PDB entry 4FFW | X-ray diffraction, 2.90 A resolution | chains A and H of the 6 polymer chains in the assembly

[Chain A]
Molecule: Dipeptidyl peptidase 4
From: Rattus norvegicus
Notes: EC 3.4.14.5
Reference sequence: P14740 (DPP4_RAT); numbering as in UniProt (aligned over 38-767)
Chain sequence (730 residues; each row starts with the number of its first residue):
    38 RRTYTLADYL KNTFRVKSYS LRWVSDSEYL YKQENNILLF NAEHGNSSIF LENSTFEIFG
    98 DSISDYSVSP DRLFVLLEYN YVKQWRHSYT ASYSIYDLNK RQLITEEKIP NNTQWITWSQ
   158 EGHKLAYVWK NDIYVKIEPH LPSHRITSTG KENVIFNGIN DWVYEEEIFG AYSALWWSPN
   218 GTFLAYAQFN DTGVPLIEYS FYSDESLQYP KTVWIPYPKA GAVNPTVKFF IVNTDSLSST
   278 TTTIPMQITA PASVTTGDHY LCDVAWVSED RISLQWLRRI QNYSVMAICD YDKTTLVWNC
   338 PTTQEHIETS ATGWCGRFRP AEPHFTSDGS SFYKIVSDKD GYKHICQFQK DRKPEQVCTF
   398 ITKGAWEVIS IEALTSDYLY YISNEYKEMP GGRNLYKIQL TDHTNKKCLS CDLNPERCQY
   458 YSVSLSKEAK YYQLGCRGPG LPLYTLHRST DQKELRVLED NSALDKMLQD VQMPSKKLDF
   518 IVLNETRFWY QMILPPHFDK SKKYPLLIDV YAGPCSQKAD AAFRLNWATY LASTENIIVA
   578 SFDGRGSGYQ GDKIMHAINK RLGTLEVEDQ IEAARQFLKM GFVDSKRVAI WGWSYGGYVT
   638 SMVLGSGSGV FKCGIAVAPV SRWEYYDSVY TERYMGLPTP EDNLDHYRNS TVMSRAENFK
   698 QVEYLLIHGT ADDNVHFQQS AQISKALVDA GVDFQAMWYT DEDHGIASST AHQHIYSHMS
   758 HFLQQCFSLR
Unresolved in the structure: 38, 766-767
Disulfide bonds: Cys-326/Cys-337, Cys-383/Cys-395, Cys-445/Cys-448, Cys-455/Cys-473, Cys-650/Cys-763
Residues lining bound ligands: Sitagliptin (715; (2R)-4-oxo-4-[3-(trifluoromethyl)-5,6-dihydro[1,2,4]triazolo[4,3-a]pyrazin-7(8h)-yl]-1-(2,4,5-trifluorophenyl)butan-2-a mine): Arg-123, Glu-203, Glu-204, Ile-205, Phe-206, Gly-207, Phe-355, Arg-356, Tyr-548, Ser-631, Tyr-632, Val-657, Trp-660, Tyr-663, Tyr-667, Asn-711, Val-712, His-741
UniProt features mapped onto this chain:
  - active site (Charge relay system): Ser-631, Asp-709, His-741
  - glycosylation (N-linked (GlcNAc...) asparagine): Asn-83, Asn-90, Asn-148, Asn-217, Asn-227, Asn-319, Asn-521, Asn-686
  - mutagenesis: Gly-629 (G629A: Reduced activity; G629R: Reduced activity), Trp-630 (W630E: No effect on activity), Ser-631 (S631A: Reduced activity), Tyr-632 (Y632F: No effect on activity; Y632G: Reduced activity; Y632L: Reduced activity), Gly-633 (G633A: Reduced activity; G633S: Reduced activity)

[Chain H]
Molecule: Fab heavy chain
From: Mus musculus
Notes: antibody fragment or engineered binder
Chain sequence (217 residues; row label = number of the first residue in the row):
     1 EFQLQQSGPE LVKPGASVKI SCKASGYSFT DYNINWMKQS NGKSLEWIGV VIPKYGTTNY
    61 NQKFQGKATL TVDQSSSTAY IQLNSLTSED SAVYYCTRFR DVFFDVWGTG TTVTVSSAKT
   121 TAPSVYPLAP VCGGTTGSSV TLGCLVKGYF PEPVTLTWNS GSLSSGVHTF PALLQSGLYT
   181 LSSSVTVTSN TWPSQTITCN VAHPASSTKV DKKIVPR
Unresolved in the structure: 131-139
Disulfide bonds: Cys-22/Cys-96, Cys-144/Cys-199

[Chain A / chain H interface]
Contacting residue pairs - 23 pairs, chain A then chain H:
  Asn-72(A) / Asp-101(H)
  Glu-89(A) / Lys-54(H)  salt bridge
  Glu-89(A) / Tyr-55(H)  hydrogen bond
  Asn-90(A) / Asp-101(H)
  Ser-91(A) / Asn-33(H)  hydrogen bond (backbone-side chain)
  Ser-91(A) / Ile-52(H)
  Glu-94(A) / Asn-33(H)  hydrogen bond
  Glu-94(A) / Asn-35(H)
  Glu-94(A) / Phe-99(H)
  Glu-94(A) / Asp-101(H)
  Ile-95(A) / Asn-33(H)
  Ile-95(A) / Val-50(H)  hydrophobic
  Ile-95(A) / Ile-52(H)  hydrophobic
  Ile-95(A) / Asn-59(H)  hydrogen bond (backbone-side chain)
  Phe-96(A) / Asn-59(H)
  Tyr-133(A) / Thr-57(H)
  Arg-138(A) / Tyr-55(H)
  Arg-138(A) / Thr-57(H)  hydrogen bond (backbone-side chain)
  Gln-139(A) / Thr-57(H)
  Gln-139(A) / Thr-58(H)  hydrogen bond
  Leu-140(A) / Thr-58(H)
  Leu-140(A) / Asn-59(H)
  Lys-145(A) / Gln-62(H)
Interface residues without a listed pair, chain A (13 interface residues in all): Thr-142
Interface residues without a listed pair, chain H (14 interface residues in all): Trp-47, Gln-65

[In short]
13 residues of chain A face 14 of chain H across their interface; the contacts include 6 hydrogen bonds and 1
salt bridge. Polar pairs include Glu-89(A)/Lys-54(H), Glu-89(A)/Tyr-55(H) and Ser-91(A)/Asn-33(H). Ligands of
chain A: Sitagliptin.
Chain A is Dipeptidyl peptidase 4 (Rattus norvegicus) and chain H is Fab heavy chain (Mus musculus); the
structure, Crystal Structure of Dipeptidyl Peptidase IV (DPP4, DPP-IV, CD26) in Complex with Fab +
sitagliptin, was determined by X-ray diffraction.
